6XMF - chains A and C; structure by electron microscopy, 3.10 A resolution.

Chain A:
Molecule: CRISPR-Cas
Amino-acid sequence (767 residues; row label = number of the first residue in the row):
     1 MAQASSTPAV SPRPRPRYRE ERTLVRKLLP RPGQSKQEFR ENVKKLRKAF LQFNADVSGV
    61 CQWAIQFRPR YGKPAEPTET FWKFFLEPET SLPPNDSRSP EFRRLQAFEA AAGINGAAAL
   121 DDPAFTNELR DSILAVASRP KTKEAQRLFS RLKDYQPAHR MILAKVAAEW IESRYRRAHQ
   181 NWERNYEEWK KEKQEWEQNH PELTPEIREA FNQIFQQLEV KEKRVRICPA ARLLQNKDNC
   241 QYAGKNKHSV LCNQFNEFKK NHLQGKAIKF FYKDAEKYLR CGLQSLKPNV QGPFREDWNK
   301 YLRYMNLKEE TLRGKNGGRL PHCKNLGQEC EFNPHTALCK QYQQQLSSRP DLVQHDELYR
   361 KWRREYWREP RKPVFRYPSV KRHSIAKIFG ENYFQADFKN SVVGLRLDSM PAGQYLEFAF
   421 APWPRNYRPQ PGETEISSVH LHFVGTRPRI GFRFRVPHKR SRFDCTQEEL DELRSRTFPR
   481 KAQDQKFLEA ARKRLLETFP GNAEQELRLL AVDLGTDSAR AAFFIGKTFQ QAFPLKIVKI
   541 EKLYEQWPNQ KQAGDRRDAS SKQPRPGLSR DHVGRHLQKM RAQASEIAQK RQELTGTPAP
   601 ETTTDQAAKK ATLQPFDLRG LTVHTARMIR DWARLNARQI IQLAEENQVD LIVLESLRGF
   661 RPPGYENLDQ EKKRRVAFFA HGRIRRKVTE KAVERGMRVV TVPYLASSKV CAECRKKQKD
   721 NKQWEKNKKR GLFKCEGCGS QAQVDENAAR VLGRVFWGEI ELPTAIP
Disordered / not traced: 1-13, 222-228, 250-334, 348-354, 549-562, 598-611
Ion coordination: Zn2+: Cys711, Cys714, Cys735, Cys738
Reported in the primary citation:
  - catalytic residues: Asp513, Glu655, Asp745
  - mutagenesis - D513A, E655A, K728A, D745A: abolished catalytic activity
  - mutagenesis - K539E, H572A, R575E, H576A, H624A, W724G: decreased catalytic activity
  - Zn2+ coordination: Cys711, Cys714, Cys735, Cys738
  - binding site for the 122-nt RNA strand (chain C): Lys539, His572, Arg575, His576, His624

Chain C:
Molecule: 122-nt RNA strand
Sequence (122 nucleotides; each row starts with the number of its first residue):
     1 GGGAUGCUUA CUUAGUCAUC UGGUUGGCAA ACCUCCGCGG ACCUUCGGGA CCAAUGGAGA
    61 GGAACCCAGC CGAGAAGCAU CGAGCCGGUA AAUGUUUACC GGCUCUGACA CCAACUGGUG
   121 AA
Disordered / not traced: 1-2, 91-96, 114-117, 122

How chain A and chain C interact:
Pairs across the interface - 161 pairs, chain A then chain C:
  Arg19(A) - C112(C)  hydrogen bond to the base
  Arg22(A) - C112(C)  salt bridge to the phosphate
  Thr23(A) - C112(C)  phosphate contact
  Leu24(A) - C111(C)  base contact
  Leu24(A) - C112(C)  phosphate contact
  Val25(A) - A113(C)  sugar contact
  Arg26(A) - C111(C)  hydrogen bond to the base
  Lys27(A) - U12(C)  phosphate contact
  Lys27(A) - U13(C)  salt bridge to the phosphate
  Lys27(A) - G15(C)  phosphate contact
  Pro30(A) - C11(C)  phosphate contact
  Pro30(A) - U12(C)  phosphate contact
  Gly33(A) - A10(C)  base contact
  Gln34(A) - A10(C)  base contact
  Ser35(A) - A10(C)  base contact
  Lys36(A) - A10(C)  phosphate contact
  Lys36(A) - C11(C)  phosphate contact
  Lys36(A) - U12(C)  phosphate contact
  Lys36(A) - A68(C)  salt bridge to the phosphate
  Arg40(A) - C67(C)  salt bridge to the phosphate
  Arg40(A) - A68(C)  salt bridge to the phosphate
  Lys44(A) - A30(C)  hydrogen bond to the sugar
  Lys44(A) - A31(C)  salt bridge to the phosphate
  Ala55(A) - A53(C)  phosphate contact
  Ser58(A) - C52(C)  hydrogen bond to the sugar
  Gln62(A) - G40(C)  hydrogen bond to the base
  Gln62(A) - A41(C)  sugar contact
  Gln62(A) - C52(C)  base contact
  Ile65(A) - A41(C)  phosphate contact
  Ile65(A) - C42(C)  sugar contact
  Gln66(A) - A41(C)  phosphate contact
  Arg68(A) - C42(C)  salt bridge to the phosphate
  Arg68(A) - C43(C)  salt bridge to the phosphate
  Thr142(A) - G39(C)  phosphate contact
  Thr142(A) - G40(C)  hydrogen bond to the phosphate
  Thr142(A) - A41(C)  phosphate contact
  Lys143(A) - G39(C)  salt bridge to the phosphate
  Lys143(A) - G40(C)  phosphate contact
  Glu144(A) - C38(C)  base contact
  Glu144(A) - G39(C)  hydrogen bond to the sugar
  Arg147(A) - C38(C)  hydrogen bond to the base
  Arg147(A) - A53(C)  hydrogen bond to the sugar
  Arg147(A) - A54(C)  sugar contact
  Asn181(A) - G118(C)  sugar contact
  Asn185(A) - U119(C)  sugar contact
  Glu219(A) - U45(C)  hydrogen bond to the sugar
  Glu219(A) - C46(C)  phosphate contact
  Lys221(A) - U45(C)  hydrogen bond to the sugar
  Lys221(A) - G47(C)  base contact
  Arg368(A) - U44(C)  phosphate contact
  Arg368(A) - U45(C)  salt bridge to the phosphate
  Arg371(A) - U45(C)  hydrogen bond to the base
  Lys372(A) - C43(C)  phosphate contact
  Lys372(A) - U44(C)  phosphate contact
  Pro373(A) - C42(C)  sugar contact
  Val374(A) - C42(C)  base contact
  Val374(A) - G49(C)  base contact
  Phe375(A) - C42(C)  hydrogen bond to the sugar
  Arg376(A) - A50(C)  hydrogen bond to the sugar
  Arg376(A) - C51(C)  sugar contact
  Tyr377(A) - G40(C)  base contact
  Tyr377(A) - A41(C)  hydrogen bond to the sugar
  Tyr377(A) - C51(C)  hydrogen bond to the sugar
  Tyr377(A) - C52(C)  sugar contact
  Pro378(A) - C52(C)  sugar contact
  Ser379(A) - C51(C)  phosphate contact
  Ser379(A) - C52(C)  phosphate contact
  Lys381(A) - C52(C)  salt bridge to the phosphate
  Ala386(A) - A113(C)  base contact
  Pro424(A) - C111(C)  base contact
  Asn426(A) - A110(C)  base contact
  Asn426(A) - C111(C)  hydrogen bond to the base
  Tyr427(A) - C112(C)  hydrogen bond to the phosphate
  His440(A) - A113(C)  base contact
  Gly445(A) - A14(C)  base contact
  Thr446(A) - C66(C)  sugar contact
  Thr446(A) - C67(C)  phosphate contact
  Arg447(A) - A14(C)  base contact
  Arg447(A) - C66(C)  salt bridge to the phosphate
  Arg447(A) - C67(C)  salt bridge to the phosphate
  Arg449(A) - G15(C)  salt bridge to the phosphate
  Arg453(A) - A113(C)  hydrogen bond to the base
  Arg474(A) - G118(C)  base contact
  Ser475(A) - G118(C)  sugar contact
  Pro479(A) - G118(C)  hydrogen bond to the sugar
  Pro479(A) - U119(C)  sugar contact
  Arg480(A) - G118(C)  base contact
  Lys481(A) - G118(C)  base contact
  Lys481(A) - U119(C)  base contact
  Lys539(A) - G15(C)  base contact
  Lys539(A) - U16(C)  base contact
  Lys539(A) - C17(C)  hydrogen bond to the sugar
  Lys539(A) - C109(C)  hydrogen bond to the sugar
  Lys539(A) - A110(C)  sugar contact
  Ile540(A) - C17(C)  sugar contact
  Glu541(A) - A18(C)  sugar contact
  Glu541(A) - G107(C)  base contact
  Glu541(A) - A108(C)  sugar contact
  Leu543(A) - A108(C)  sugar contact
  Leu543(A) - C109(C)  sugar contact
  Pro566(A) - A18(C)  phosphate contact
  Pro566(A) - U19(C)  sugar contact
  Gly567(A) - C17(C)  hydrogen bond to the phosphate
  Gly567(A) - A18(C)  hydrogen bond to the phosphate
  His572(A) - C17(C)  salt bridge to the phosphate
  Arg575(A) - C20(C)  salt bridge to the phosphate
  Arg575(A) - U21(C)  salt bridge to the phosphate
  His576(A) - U21(C)  salt bridge to the phosphate
  Lys579(A) - U21(C)  base contact
  Gln583(A) - A64(C)  sugar contact
  Glu586(A) - A63(C)  sugar contact
  Ile587(A) - A63(C)  base contact
  Ile587(A) - A64(C)  sugar contact
  Lys590(A) - G61(C)  hydrogen bond to the phosphate
  Lys590(A) - G62(C)  salt bridge to the phosphate
  Lys590(A) - A63(C)  hydrogen bond to the base
  Arg591(A) - A63(C)  base contact
  Arg591(A) - A64(C)  base contact
  Leu594(A) - G61(C)  sugar contact
  Leu594(A) - A63(C)  base contact
  Thr595(A) - U34(C)  sugar contact
  Phe616(A) - C33(C)  phosphate contact
  Phe616(A) - U34(C)  phosphate contact
  Phe616(A) - C65(C)  sugar contact
  Asp617(A) - A64(C)  hydrogen bond to the sugar
  Asp617(A) - C65(C)  sugar contact
  Arg619(A) - A14(C)  base contact
  Arg619(A) - C32(C)  phosphate contact
  Arg619(A) - C33(C)  salt bridge to the phosphate
  Arg619(A) - C65(C)  hydrogen bond to the sugar
  Arg619(A) - C66(C)  salt bridge to the phosphate
  Gly620(A) - A14(C)  base contact
  Gly620(A) - U21(C)  base contact
  Leu621(A) - U21(C)  base contact
  Val623(A) - A14(C)  base contact
  His624(A) - U16(C)  salt bridge to the phosphate
  His624(A) - C17(C)  salt bridge to the phosphate
  His624(A) - U21(C)  sugar contact
  Arg627(A) - A14(C)  phosphate contact
  Arg627(A) - G15(C)  salt bridge to the phosphate
  Arg627(A) - U16(C)  sugar contact
  Met628(A) - U16(C)  phosphate contact
  Met628(A) - C17(C)  phosphate contact
  Asp631(A) - G15(C)  hydrogen bond to the base
  Asp631(A) - U16(C)  sugar contact
  Arg634(A) - A110(C)  hydrogen bond to the sugar
  Arg634(A) - C111(C)  hydrogen bond to the sugar
  Arg634(A) - A113(C)  phosphate contact
  Leu635(A) - C109(C)  sugar contact
  Leu635(A) - A110(C)  sugar contact
  Arg638(A) - A110(C)  salt bridge to the phosphate
  Arg638(A) - C111(C)  phosphate contact
  Gln639(A) - A110(C)  phosphate contact
  Ser656(A) - G118(C)  base contact
  Arg658(A) - G120(C)  base contact
  Arg658(A) - A121(C)  base contact
  Arg661(A) - A121(C)  base contact
  Phe678(A) - A121(C)  base contact
  Lys687(A) - A113(C)  salt bridge to the phosphate
  Glu690(A) - C112(C)  hydrogen bond to the sugar
  Lys691(A) - C111(C)  salt bridge to the phosphate
Other interface residues (no listed pair), chain A (111 interface residues in all): Tyr18, Leu29, Pro32, Leu51, Asn54, Arg151, Tyr175, Gln216, Trp367, Val380, Arg382, Arg428, His442, Val444, Lys542, Leu568, Gln614, Leu618, Gln642
Other interface residues (no listed pair), chain C (53 interface residues in all): U55

Overview:
The interface between chain A and chain C involves 111 residues on one side and 53 on the other; the contacts
include 32 hydrogen bonds and 27 salt bridges. Polar contacts include Arg19(A)-C112(C), Arg26(A)-C111(C) and
Gln62(A)-G40(C). The paper reports catalytic residues Asp513(A), Glu655(A) and Asp745(A); K539E, H572A and
R575E of chain A, among others, reduce catalytic activity; 10 substitutions were tested in all.
Chain A is CRISPR-Cas and chain C is a 122-nt RNA strand; the structure, Cryo-EM structure of Cas12g binary
complex, was determined by electron microscopy together with 6XMG from the same study.
